5U97 - chains A and D; structure by X-ray diffraction, 1.85 A resolution.

Chain A (and D):
Name: Carotenoid oxygenase 1
Organism: Neurospora crassa OR74A
Notes: chain D of this document is another copy of the same molecule, construct and numbering; everything in this record applies to it too
Reference sequence: Q7S860 (Q7S860_NEUCR); residue numbers follow UniProt; this construct covers 1-526
Chain sequence (526 residues; numbered 1 to 526; the number before each row is that of its first residue):
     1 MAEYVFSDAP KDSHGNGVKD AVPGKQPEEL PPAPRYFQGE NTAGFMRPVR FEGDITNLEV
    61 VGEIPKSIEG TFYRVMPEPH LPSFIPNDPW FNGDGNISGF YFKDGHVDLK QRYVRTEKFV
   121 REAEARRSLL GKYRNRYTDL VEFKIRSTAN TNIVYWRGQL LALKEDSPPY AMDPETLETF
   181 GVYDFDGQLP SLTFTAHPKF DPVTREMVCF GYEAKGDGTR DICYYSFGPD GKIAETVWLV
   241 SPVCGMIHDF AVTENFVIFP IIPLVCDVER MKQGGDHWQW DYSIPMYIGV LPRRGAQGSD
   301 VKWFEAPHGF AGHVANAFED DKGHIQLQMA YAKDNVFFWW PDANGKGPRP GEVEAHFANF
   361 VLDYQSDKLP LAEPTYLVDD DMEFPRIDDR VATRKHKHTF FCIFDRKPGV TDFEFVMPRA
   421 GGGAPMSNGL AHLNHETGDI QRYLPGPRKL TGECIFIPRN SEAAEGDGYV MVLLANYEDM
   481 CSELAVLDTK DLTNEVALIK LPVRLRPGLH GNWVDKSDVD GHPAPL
Not modelled in the structure: 1-29
Ion coordination: Co2+: H197, H248, H313, H510
Small-molecule neighbours:
  - benzoic acid (BEZ): R115, F119, V120, A123, E124
  - piceatannol (PIT), molecule 1: W90, F91, V336, F337, F338, W339, P350, M417, G422, G423, A424, P425, M426
  - piceatannol (PIT), molecule 2: F91, Y133, N150, T151, K164, E165, H248, F310, A311, G312, H313, F337, E383, F384, P425, L509
  - piceatannol (PIT), molecule 3: R115, T116, E117, V120, R121, Y170, V182
What the authors report for this chain:
  - binding site for piceatannol: Y133, T151, K164, H248, H313, E383
  - conformationally variable residues: F384
  - Co2+ coordination: H313
  - specificity-determining residues: Y133, K164 (by similarity / conservation)

How chain A and chain D interact:
Pairs across the interface (62):
  R35(A) with E59(D); V60(D), hydrogen bond (backbone-backbone); G105(D), hydrogen bond (side chain-backbone); H106(D), hydrogen bond
  Y36(A) with E59(D); V60(D)
  F37(A) with E59(D), hydrogen bond (backbone-side chain)
  R47(A) with E59(D), salt bridge; K500(D), hydrogen bond (side chain-backbone); L501(D); P502(D)
  P48(A) with P502(D)
  V49(A) with I55(D); P502(D); V503(D), hydrophobic
  R50(A) with D54(D); I55(D); T56(D), hydrogen bond (side chain-backbone); N57(D), hydrogen bond (side chain-backbone); L58(D); E59(D)
  F51(A) with F51(D), hydrophobic; E52(D); D54(D); I55(D), hydrophobic
  E52(A) with F51(D); G53(D); D54(D), hydrogen bond (backbone-backbone)
  G53(A) with E52(D)
  D54(A) with R50(D); F51(D); E52(D), hydrogen bond (backbone-backbone)
  I55(A) with V49(D); R50(D); F51(D), hydrophobic
  T56(A) with R50(D), hydrogen bond (backbone-side chain); H80(D), hydrogen bond
  N57(A) with R50(D), hydrogen bond (backbone-side chain); L81(D); R126(D), hydrogen bond
  L58(A) with R50(D)
  E59(A) with R35(D); Y36(D); F37(D), hydrogen bond (side chain-backbone); R47(D), salt bridge; R50(D)
  V60(A) with R35(D), hydrogen bond (backbone-backbone); Y36(D)
  H80(A) with T56(D), hydrogen bond
  L81(A) with N57(D)
  G105(A) with R35(D), hydrogen bond (backbone-side chain)
  H106(A) with R35(D), hydrogen bond; R126(D)
  D108(A) with R126(D), salt bridge
  R126(A) with N57(D), hydrogen bond; H106(D); D108(D), salt bridge
  K500(A) with R47(D), hydrogen bond (backbone-side chain)
  L501(A) with R47(D)
  P502(A) with R47(D); V49(D)
  V503(A) with V503(D), hydrophobic
Also at the interface, not in a pair above, chain A (29 interface residues in all): V61, C481
Also at the interface, not in a pair above, chain D (29 interface residues in all): P48, V61, C481

Summary:
Chain A and chain D each contribute 29 residues to their interface; the contacts include 20 hydrogen bonds and
4 salt bridges. Polar contacts include R47(A)-E59(D), D108(A)-R126(D) and R35(A)-G105(D). From the paper: a
binding site for piceatannol at Y133(A), T151(A) and K164(A) among others; Co2+ coordination by H313(A).
Both chains are Carotenoid oxygenase 1 (Neurospora crassa OR74A). Entry 5U97 (Crystal structure of Co-CAO1 in
complex with piceatannol) was determined by X-ray diffraction, deposited together with 5U8X, 5U8Y and 5U90.
